PDB entry 9IN6 | electron microscopy, 2.80 A resolution | chains O and T of the 8 polymer chains in the assembly

Chain O (and T):
Molecule: major capsid of VP1
From: Vibrio cholerae
Notes: chain T of this document is another copy of the same molecule, construct and numbering; everything in this record applies to it too
Sequence (399 residues; numbered 1 to 399; the number before each row is that of its first residue):
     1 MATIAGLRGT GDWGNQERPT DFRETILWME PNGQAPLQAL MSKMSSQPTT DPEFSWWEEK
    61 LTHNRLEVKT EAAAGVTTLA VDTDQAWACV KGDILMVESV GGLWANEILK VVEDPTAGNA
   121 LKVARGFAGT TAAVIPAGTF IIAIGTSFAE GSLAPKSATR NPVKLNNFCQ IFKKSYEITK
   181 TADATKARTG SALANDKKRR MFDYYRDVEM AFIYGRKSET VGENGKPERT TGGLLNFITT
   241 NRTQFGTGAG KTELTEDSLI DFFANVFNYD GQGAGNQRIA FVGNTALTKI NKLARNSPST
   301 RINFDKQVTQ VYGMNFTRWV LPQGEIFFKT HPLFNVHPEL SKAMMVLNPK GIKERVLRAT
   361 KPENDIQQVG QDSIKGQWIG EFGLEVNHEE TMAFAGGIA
Unresolved in the structure: 1

How chain O and chain T interact:
Residue-residue contacts (25; chain O residue first):
  Ala2(O) - Thr159(T)
  Thr3(O) - Ala158(T)
  Thr3(O) - Thr159(T)  hydrogen bond (backbone-backbone)
  Ile4(O) - Trp87(T)
  Ile4(O) - Lys156(T)  hydrogen bond (backbone-side chain)
  Ile4(O) - Ser157(T)
  Gly6(O) - Ser157(T)  hydrogen bond (backbone-side chain)
  Arg8(O) - Thr159(T)  hydrogen bond
  Arg8(O) - Arg160(T)  hydrogen bond (side chain-backbone)
  Arg8(O) - Asn161(T)  hydrogen bond
  Asp12(O) - Asn161(T)
  Trp13(O) - Asn161(T)
  Gln16(O) - Trp57(T)
  Glu17(O) - Trp57(T)
  Glu17(O) - Pro162(T)
  Thr181(O) - Pro52(T)
  Thr181(O) - Arg358(T)  hydrogen bond
  Thr181(O) - Glu381(T)  hydrogen bond
  Thr185(O) - Thr50(T)
  Thr185(O) - Asp51(T)
  Thr185(O) - Pro52(T)
  Lys186(O) - Thr50(T)  hydrogen bond (backbone-backbone)
  Val369(O) - Gln367(T)
  Val369(O) - Gln368(T)
  Asp372(O) - Lys173(T)  salt bridge
Interface residues without a listed pair, chain O (19 interface residues in all): Gly14, Asn15, Lys180, Ala184, Gly370
Interface residues without a listed pair, chain T (25 interface residues in all): Cys89, Lys164, Ile171, Leu357, Glu363, Ile366, Val369, Gln377

Summary:
19 residues of chain O face 25 of chain T across their interface; the contacts include 9 hydrogen bonds and 1
salt bridge. Among the polar pairs are Asp372(O)-Lys173(T), Ile4(O)-Lys156(T) and Gly6(O)-Ser157(T).
Both chains are major capsid of VP1 (Vibrio cholerae). Entry 9IN6 (Capsid of Vibrio cholerae phage mature VP1)
was determined by electron microscopy together with 8ZKK and 8ZKM from the same study.
